PDB entry 6OQB | X-ray diffraction, 1.60 A resolution | chain A

# Chain A
Protein: Induced myeloid leukemia cell differentiation protein Mcl-1
From: Homo sapiens
UniProt: Q07820 (MCL1_HUMAN); numbering as in UniProt (aligned over 171-327)
Amino-acid sequence (157 residues; numbered 171 to 327; the number before each row is that of its first residue):
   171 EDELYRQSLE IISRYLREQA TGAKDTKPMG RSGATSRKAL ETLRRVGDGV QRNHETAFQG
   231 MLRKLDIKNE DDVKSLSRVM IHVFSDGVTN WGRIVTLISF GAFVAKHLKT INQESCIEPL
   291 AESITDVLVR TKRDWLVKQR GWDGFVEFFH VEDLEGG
Disordered / not traced: 171, 327
Ligand contacts: N0J ((4S,7aR,9aR,10S,11E,15R)-6'-chloro-15-ethyl-10-hydroxy-3',4',7a,8,9,9a,10,13,14,15-decahydro-2'H,3H,5H-spiro[1,19-(ethanediylidene)-16lambda~6~-cyclobuta[i][1,4]oxazepino[3,4-f][1,2,7]thiadiazacyclohexadecine-4,1'-naphthalene]-16,16,18(7H,17H)-trione): His-224, Ala-227, Phe-228, Met-231, Leu-235, Leu-246, Val-249, Met-250, Val-253, Phe-254, Gly-262, Arg-263, Thr-266, Leu-267, Phe-270, Gly-271, Val-274, Leu-290, Ile-294
UniProt features mapped onto this chain:
  - motif: Ala-209 to Asn-223 (BH3), His-252 to Ala-272 (BH1), Asp-304 to Phe-319 (BH2)
  - cross-link (Glycyl lysine isopeptide (Lys-Gly)): Lys-194 (interchain with G-Cter in ubiquitin), Lys-197 (interchain with G-Cter in ubiquitin)
  - mutagenesis: Lys-194 (K194R: Reduced ubiquitination), Lys-197 (K197R: Reduced ubiquitination), Lys-208 (K208R: No effect on ubiquitination), Lys-234 (K234R: No effect on ubiquitination)

# Summary
Chain A binds compound N0J. UniProt lists 4 mutagenesis sites.
Chain A is Induced myeloid leukemia cell differentiation protein Mcl-1 (Homo sapiens); the structure,
Co-crystal structure of Mcl1 with inhibitor 10, was determined by X-ray diffraction together with 6O6F, 6O6G,
6OQC, 6OQD and 6OQN from the same study.
